5Z7J - chains A and C; structure by X-ray diffraction, 1.98 A resolution.

Chain A (and C):
Molecule: Lactonase for protein
From: Rhinocladiella mackenziei CBS 650.93
Notes: chain C of this document is another copy of the same molecule, construct and numbering; everything in this record applies to it too
UniProt: A0A0D2ILK1 (A0A0D2ILK1_9EURO); residue numbers follow UniProt; this construct covers 3-266
Amino-acid sequence (264 residues; numbered 3 to 266; the number before each row is that of its first residue):
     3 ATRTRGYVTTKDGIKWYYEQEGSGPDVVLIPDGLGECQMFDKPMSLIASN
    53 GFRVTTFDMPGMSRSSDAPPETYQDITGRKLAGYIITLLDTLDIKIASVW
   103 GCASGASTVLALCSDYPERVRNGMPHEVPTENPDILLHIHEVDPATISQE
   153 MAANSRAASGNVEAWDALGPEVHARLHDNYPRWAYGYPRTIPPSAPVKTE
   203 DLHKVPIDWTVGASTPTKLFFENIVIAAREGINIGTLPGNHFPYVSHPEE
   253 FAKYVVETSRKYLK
Unresolved in the structure: 3 (chain C: fully traced)
Differences from the reference sequence: engineered mutation Ala105 (Ser in A0A0D2ILK1), Ala160 (Tyr in A0A0D2ILK1)
Residues lining bound ligands: 36J ((3S,7R,11E)-7,14,16-trihydroxy-3-methyl-3,4,5,6,7,8,9,10-octahydro-1H-2-benzoxacyclotetradecin-1-one): Asp34, Gly35, Leu36, Ala105, Ser106, Pro131, Pro135, Ile137, Leu138, Met153, Asn156, Ser157, Ala160, Trp185, Tyr189, Pro190, Ile193, Pro194, Phe222, His243, Phe244

Chain A / chain C interface:
Contacting residue pairs (34):
  Val213(A) - Thr219(C)
  Gly214(A) - Thr219(C)
  Ala215(A) - Pro218(C)
  Ala215(A) - Thr219(C)  hydrogen bond (backbone-backbone)
  Ala215(A) - Lys220(C)  hydrogen bond (backbone-backbone)
  Thr217(A) - Pro218(C)
  Thr217(A) - Thr219(C)  hydrogen bond (backbone-side chain)
  Pro218(A) - Ala215(C)
  Pro218(A) - Thr217(C)
  Pro218(A) - Thr219(C)
  Thr219(A) - Gly214(C)
  Thr219(A) - Ala215(C)
  Thr219(A) - Thr217(C)  hydrogen bond (side chain-backbone)
  Thr219(A) - Pro218(C)
  Thr219(A) - Thr219(C)
  Thr219(A) - Ile226(C)
  Thr219(A) - Thr238(C)
  Lys220(A) - Ala215(C)  hydrogen bond (backbone-backbone)
  Phe223(A) - Ile226(C)  hydrophobic
  Phe223(A) - Ile236(C)
  Phe223(A) - Gly237(C)
  Phe223(A) - Thr238(C)
  Ile226(A) - Thr219(C)
  Ile226(A) - Phe223(C)  hydrophobic
  Ile226(A) - Ile226(C)  hydrophobic
  Ile226(A) - Val227(C)  hydrophobic
  Val227(A) - Ile226(C)  hydrophobic
  Val227(A) - Ile236(C)  hydrophobic
  Ala230(A) - Ala230(C)  hydrophobic
  Ala230(A) - Arg231(C)
  Ile236(A) - Phe223(C)
  Gly237(A) - Phe223(C)
  Thr238(A) - Lys220(C)
  Thr238(A) - Phe223(C)
Interface residues without a listed pair, chain A (16 interface residues in all): Ser216, Arg231
Interface residues without a listed pair, chain C (16 interface residues in all): Val213, Ser216

In short:
Chain A and chain C each contribute 16 residues to their interface; the contacts include 5 hydrogen bonds.
Polar contacts include Thr217(A)-Thr219(C), Ala215(A)-Thr219(C) and Ala215(A)-Lys220(C). Chain A binds
compound 36J.
Both chains are Lactonase for protein (Rhinocladiella mackenziei CBS 650.93). Entry 5Z7J (Crystal structure of
a lactonase double mutant in complex with ligand l) was determined by X-ray diffraction (same publication as
5XO6, 5XO7, 5XO8, 5Z5J and 5Z97).
